9OUU - chains B and A of the 15 polymer chains in the assembly; structure by electron microscopy, 4.30 A resolution (low resolution: residue-level contacts below are approximate; hydrogen-bond / salt-bridge calls are withheld).

[Chain B (and A)]
Name: Speckle-type POZ protein
Source organism: Homo sapiens
Notes: chain A of this document is another copy of the same molecule, construct and numbering; everything in this record applies to it too
Reference sequence: O43791 (SPOP_HUMAN); residue numbers follow UniProt; this construct covers 1-373
Amino-acid sequence (373 residues; row label = number of the first residue in the row):
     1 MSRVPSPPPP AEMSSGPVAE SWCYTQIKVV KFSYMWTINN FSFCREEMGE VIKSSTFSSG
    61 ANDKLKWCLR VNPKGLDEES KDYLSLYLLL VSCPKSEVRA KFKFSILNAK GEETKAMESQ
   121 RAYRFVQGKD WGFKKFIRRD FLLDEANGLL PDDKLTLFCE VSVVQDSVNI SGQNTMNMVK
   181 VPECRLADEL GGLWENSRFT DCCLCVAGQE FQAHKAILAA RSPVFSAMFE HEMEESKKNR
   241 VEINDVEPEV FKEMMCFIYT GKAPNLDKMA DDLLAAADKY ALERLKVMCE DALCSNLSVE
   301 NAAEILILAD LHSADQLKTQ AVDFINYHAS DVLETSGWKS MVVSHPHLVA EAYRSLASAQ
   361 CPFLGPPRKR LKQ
Unresolved in the structure: 1-15, 365-373 (chain A: 1-15, 364-373)
UniProt features mapped onto this chain:
  - region: Y123 to F133 (Important for binding substrate proteins), L186 to I217 (Important for homodimerization)
  - natural variant: T25 (T25A: In NSDVS2), Y83 (Y83C: In NSDVS2), R121 (R121Q: In NSDVS1), G132 (G132V: In NSDVS2), R138 (R138C: In NSDVS2), D144 (D144N: In NSDVS1)
  - mutagenesis: Y87 (Y87A: Strongly reduced affinity for substrate proteins), Y123 (Y123A: Strongly reduced affinity for substrate proteins), D130 (D130A: Strongly reduced affinity for substrate proteins), W131 (W131A: Strongly reduced affinity for substrate proteins), F133 (F133A: Strongly reduced affinity for substrate proteins), L186 (L186D: Strongly reduced homodimerization. Reduces the activity of the cullin-RING-based BCR (BTB-CUL3-RBX1) E3 ubiquitin-protein ligase complex), L190 (L190D: Strongly reduced homodimerization. Reduces the activity of the cullin-RING-based BCR (BTB-CUL3-RBX1) E3 ubiquitin-protein ligase complex), L193 (L193D: Strongly reduced homodimerization. Reduces the activity of the cullin-RING-based BCR (BTB-CUL3-RBX1) E3 ubiquitin-protein ligase complex), I217 (I217K: Strongly reduced homodimerization. Reduces the activity of the cullin-RING-based BCR (BTB-CUL3-RBX1) E3 ubiquitin-protein ligase complex)
From the paper describing this entry:
  - disease-associated variants - E47K (14 +/- 2-fold), E78K (18 +/- 4-fold): increased binding to BRD3
  - disease-associated variants - E47K, E78K: unchanged binding to BRD3 peptide
  - disease-associated variants - E47K, E78K: increased binding to Cul3/Rbx1 complex
  - mutagenesis - V51E: unchanged binding to Cul3
  - mutagenesis - M48I/E78K, R70Q/E78K, E78K/G128S, E78K/K134N, S96R: unchanged catalytic activity on BRD3
  - disease-associated variants - E47K, E78K: increased catalytic activity on BRD3
  - mutagenesis - V51E: decreased catalytic activity on BRD3
  - mutagenesis - D77E: increased catalytic activity
  - disease-associated variants - E47K, E78K: decreased localization to nuclear speckles
  - mutagenesis - V51E: unchanged localization to nuclear speckles
  - disease-associated variants - M48I, R70L, R70Q, G128S, K134N: decreased catalytic activity
  - disease-associated variants - M48I, G128S: unchanged binding to peptide
  - disease-associated variants - K134N (11-fold): decreased binding to substrate peptide
  - disease-associated variants - K134N (11-fold): decreased binding to full-length SPOP K134N

[Chain B / chain A interface]
Contacting residue pairs (38):
  S33(B) - A19(A)
  S33(B) - E20(A)
  S33(B) - S21(A)
  Y34(B) - A19(A)
  Y34(B) - S21(A)
  Y34(B) - W22(A)
  Y34(B) - C23(A)
  M35(B) - A19(A)
  M35(B) - S21(A)
  M35(B) - W22(A)
  M35(B) - C23(A)
  W36(B) - C23(A)
  W36(B) - T25(A)
  T37(B) - C23(A)
  T37(B) - Y24(A)
  T37(B) - T25(A)
  I38(B) - T25(A)
  N39(B) - Y24(A)
  N39(B) - T25(A)
  N39(B) - Q26(A)
  N39(B) - I27(A)
  N40(B) - Q26(A)
  N40(B) - I27(A)
  F43(B) - I27(A)
  F43(B) - K101(A)
  F43(B) - V164(A)
  R45(B) - R99(A)
  R45(B) - Q165(A)
  E46(B) - R99(A)
  S54(B) - C23(A)
  S55(B) - C23(A)
  S55(B) - S171(A)
  S58(B) - S21(A)
  S58(B) - Q173(A)
  G111(B) - G16(A)
  E113(B) - P17(A)
  K154(B) - Y24(A)
  F158(B) - A19(A)
Other interface residues (no listed pair), chain B (21 interface residues in all): I52, G60, E112
Other interface residues (no listed pair), chain A (19 interface residues in all): E97, M176

[Summary]
21 residues of chain B face 19 of chain A across their interface. From UniProt: 9 mutagenesis sites on chain
B. From the paper: M48I, R70L and R70Q of chain B, among others, reduce catalytic activity; E47K and E78K of
chain B increase binding to BRD3; 14 substitutions were tested in all.
Both chains are Speckle-type POZ protein (Homo sapiens). Entry 9OUU (SPOP double donut locally refined MATH
domains) was determined by electron microscopy together with 9OUT and 9OUW from the same study.
